PDB entry 9EMI | X-ray diffraction, 2.27 A resolution | chains A and P of the 3 polymer chains in the assembly

Chain A:
Name: DNA polymerase
Organism: Thermococcus kodakarensis KOD1
Notes: EC 2.7.7.7
Reference sequence: D0VWU9 (D0VWU9_THEKO); residue numbers follow UniProt; this construct covers 1-774
Amino-acid sequence (774 residues; numbered 1 to 774; the number before each row is that of its first residue):
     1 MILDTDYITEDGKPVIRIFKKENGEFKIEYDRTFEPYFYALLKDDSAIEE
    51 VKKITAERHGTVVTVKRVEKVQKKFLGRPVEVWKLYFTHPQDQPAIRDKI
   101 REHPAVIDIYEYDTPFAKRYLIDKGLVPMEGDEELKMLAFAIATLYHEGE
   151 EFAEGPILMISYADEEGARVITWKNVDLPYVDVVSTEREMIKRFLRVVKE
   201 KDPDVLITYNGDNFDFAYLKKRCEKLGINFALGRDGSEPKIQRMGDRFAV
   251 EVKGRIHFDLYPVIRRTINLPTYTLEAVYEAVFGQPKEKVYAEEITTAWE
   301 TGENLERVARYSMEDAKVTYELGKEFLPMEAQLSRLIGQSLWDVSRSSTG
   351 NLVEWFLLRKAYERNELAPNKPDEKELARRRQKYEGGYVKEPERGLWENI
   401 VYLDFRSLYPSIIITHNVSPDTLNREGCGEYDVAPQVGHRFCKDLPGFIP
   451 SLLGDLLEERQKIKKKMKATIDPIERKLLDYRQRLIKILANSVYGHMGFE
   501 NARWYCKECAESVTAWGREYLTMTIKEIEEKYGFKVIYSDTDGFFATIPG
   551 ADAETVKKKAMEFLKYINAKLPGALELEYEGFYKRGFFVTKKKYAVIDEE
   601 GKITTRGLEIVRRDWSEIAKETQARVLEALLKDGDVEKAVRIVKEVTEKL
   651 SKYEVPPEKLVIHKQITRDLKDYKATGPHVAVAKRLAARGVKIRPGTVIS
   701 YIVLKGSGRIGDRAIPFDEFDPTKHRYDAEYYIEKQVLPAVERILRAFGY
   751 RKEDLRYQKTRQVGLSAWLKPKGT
Not modelled in the structure: 757-774
Differences from the reference sequence: conflict Gln-93 (Val in D0VWU9), Thr-114 (Ile in D0VWU9), Ala-141 (Asp in D0VWU9), Ala-143 (Glu in D0VWU9), His-147 (Glu in D0VWU9), Lys-383 (Ser in D0VWU9), Gly-429 (Lys in D0VWU9), Leu-445 (Phe in D0VWU9), Leu-485 (Ala in D0VWU9), Val-493 (Tyr in D0VWU9), His-496 (Tyr in D0VWU9), Met-497 (Tyr in D0VWU9), Phe-499 (Tyr in D0VWU9), Glu-500 (Ala in D0VWU9), Asn-501 (Arg in D0VWU9), Leu-521 (Ile in D0VWU9), Lys-584 (Glu in D0VWU9), Lys-664 (Glu in D0VWU9), Arg-726 (Lys in D0VWU9), Lys-735 (Asn in D0VWU9)
Disulfide bonds: Cys-428/Cys-442, Cys-506/Cys-509
Metal / ion sites: Mg2+: Asp-404, Phe-405, Glu-580 (together with XG4)
Small-molecule neighbours: XG4 (2'-deoxy-5'-O-[(R)-hydroxy{[(R)-hydroxy(phosphonooxy)phosphoryl]amino}phosphoryl]guanosine): Phe-405, Arg-406, Ser-407, Leu-408, Tyr-409, Pro-410, Arg-460, Lys-464, Lys-487, Asn-491, Tyr-494, Gly-495, Thr-541, Asp-542, Glu-580
What the authors report for this chain:
  - binding site for the 16-nt DNA strand: Asn-351, Tyr-384, Ser-492

Chain P:
Molecule: 13-nt DNA strand
Sequence (13 nucleotides; each row starts with the number of its first residue):
     1 GACCACGGCCACA
Metal / ion sites: Mg2+: DA13 (together with XG4)

How chain A and chain P interact:
Contacting residue pairs (34):
  Asn-269(A) / DA11(P)  hydrogen bond to the phosphate
  Tyr-402(A) / DA13(P)  phosphate contact
  Asp-540(A) / DA13(P)  sugar contact
  Thr-541(A) / DA13(P)  sugar contact
  Asp-542(A) / DA13(P)  phosphate contact
  Lys-592(A) / DC12(P)  hydrogen bond to the base
  Tyr-594(A) / DA13(P)  hydrogen bond to the phosphate
  Thr-605(A) / DC12(P)  phosphate contact
  Arg-606(A) / DC12(P)  phosphate contact
  Arg-606(A) / DA13(P)  salt bridge to the phosphate
  Gly-607(A) / DA11(P)  phosphate contact
  Gly-607(A) / DC12(P)  hydrogen bond to the phosphate
  Val-611(A) / DA11(P)  phosphate contact
  Val-611(A) / DC12(P)  phosphate contact
  Arg-612(A) / DC9(P)  hydrogen bond to the base
  Arg-612(A) / DC10(P)  hydrogen bond to the base
  Arg-612(A) / DA11(P)  sugar contact
  Arg-613(A) / DC10(P)  salt bridge to the phosphate
  Arg-613(A) / DA11(P)  hydrogen bond to the phosphate
  Asp-614(A) / DC10(P)  sugar contact
  Lys-664(A) / DC9(P)  sugar contact
  Lys-664(A) / DC10(P)  phosphate contact
  Gln-665(A) / DC9(P)  phosphate contact
  Gln-665(A) / DC10(P)  hydrogen bond to the phosphate
  Ile-666(A) / DC9(P)  phosphate contact
  Thr-667(A) / DC9(P)  hydrogen bond to the phosphate
  Arg-668(A) / DG8(P)  salt bridge to the phosphate
  Tyr-673(A) / DG8(P)  phosphate contact
  Tyr-673(A) / DC9(P)  hydrogen bond to the phosphate
  Lys-674(A) / DG7(P)  sugar contact
  Lys-674(A) / DG8(P)  hydrogen bond to the phosphate
  Ala-675(A) / DG7(P)  phosphate contact
  Ala-675(A) / DG8(P)  hydrogen bond to the phosphate
  His-679(A) / DC9(P)  salt bridge to the phosphate

Overview:
23 residues of chain A face 7 of chain P across their interface; the contacts include 12 hydrogen bonds and 4
salt bridges. Polar pairs include Lys-592(A)/DC12(P), Arg-612(A)/DC9(P) and Arg-612(A)/DC10(P). Bound to chain
A: compound XG4. From the paper: a binding site for the 16-nt DNA strand at Asn-351(A), Tyr-384(A) and
Ser-492(A).
Chain A is DNA polymerase (Thermococcus kodakarensis KOD1) and chain P is a 13-nt DNA strand; the structure,
KOD-H4 DNA polymerase mutant in a ternary complex containing six HNA nucleotides and a non-hydrolyzable
triphosphate, was determined by X-ray diffraction together with 8S84 and 8S87 from the same study.
